8UB8 - chains A and G of the 9 polymer chains in the assembly; structure by electron microscopy, 3.28 A resolution.

Chain A:
Molecule: Reverse transcriptase
Source organism: Bordetella phage BPP-1
UniProt: Q775D8 (Q775D8_BPBPP); residues 1-328 here = UniProt positions 1-328
Amino-acid sequence (328 residues; numbered 1 to 328; the number before each row is that of its first residue):
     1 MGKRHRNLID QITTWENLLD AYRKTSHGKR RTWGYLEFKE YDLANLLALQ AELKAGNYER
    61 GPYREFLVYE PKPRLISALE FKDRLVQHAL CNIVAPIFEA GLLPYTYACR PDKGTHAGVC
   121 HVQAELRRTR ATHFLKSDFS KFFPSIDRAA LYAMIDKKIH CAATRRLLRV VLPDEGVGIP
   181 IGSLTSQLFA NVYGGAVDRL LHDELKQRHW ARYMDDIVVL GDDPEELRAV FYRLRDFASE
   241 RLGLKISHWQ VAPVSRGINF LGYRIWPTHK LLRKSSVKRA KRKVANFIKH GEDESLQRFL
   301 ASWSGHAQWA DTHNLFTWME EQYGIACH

Chain G:
Molecule: Diversity-generating retroelement (DGR) RNA avd
Sequence (19 nucleotides; each row starts with the number of its first residue):
   369 GGGGCAGGCU GGGAAAUAA
Not modelled in the structure: 383-387

Interface between chain A and chain G:
Contacting residue pairs (17):
  Tyr-69(A) / A382(G)  phosphate contact
  Glu-70(A) / G381(G)  hydrogen bond to the base
  Pro-71(A) / G381(G)  hydrogen bond to the base
  Pro-73(A) / G381(G)  sugar contact
  Arg-256(A) / G372(G)  phosphate contact
  Arg-256(A) / C373(G)  sugar contact
  Arg-264(A) / A374(G)  salt bridge to the phosphate
  Arg-264(A) / G375(G)  salt bridge to the phosphate
  Trp-266(A) / C373(G)  phosphate contact
  Trp-266(A) / A374(G)  sugar contact
  Leu-271(A) / A374(G)  sugar contact
  Lys-274(A) / A374(G)  salt bridge to the phosphate
  Lys-274(A) / G375(G)  salt bridge to the phosphate
  Lys-281(A) / G376(G)  salt bridge to the phosphate
  Asn-314(A) / G375(G)  sugar contact
  Asn-314(A) / G376(G)  phosphate contact
  Trp-318(A) / C377(G)  hydrogen bond to the phosphate
Also at the interface, not in a pair above, chain A (17 interface residues in all): Lys-72, Ser-255, Val-277, Lys-278, Arg-282
Also at the interface, not in a pair above, chain G (9 interface residues in all): U378

Summary:
17 residues of chain A and 9 residues of chain G are in contact, with 3 hydrogen bonds and 5 salt bridges.
Polar contacts include Glu-70(A)/G381(G), Pro-71(A)/G381(G) and Trp-318(A)/C377(G).
Here chain A is Reverse transcriptase (Bordetella phage BPP-1) and chain G is Diversity-generating
retroelement (DGR) RNA avd. Entry 8UB8 (Diversity-generating retroelement (DGR) ribonucleoprotein reverse
transcriptase - Pre-active State 1a) was determined by electron microscopy (same publication as 8UB7, 8UB9,
8UBA, 8UBB, 8UBC, 8UBD, 8UBE and 8UBF).
